PDB entry 8EL3 | X-ray diffraction, 1.57 A resolution | chains B and J of the 6 polymer chains in the assembly

[Chain B]
Name: Phycoerythrin550 beta subunit
Source organism: Hemiselmis andersenii
UniProt: U5T8W0 (U5T8W0_HEMAN); residues 1-177 here = UniProt positions 1-177
Sequence (177 residues; row label = number of the first residue in the row):
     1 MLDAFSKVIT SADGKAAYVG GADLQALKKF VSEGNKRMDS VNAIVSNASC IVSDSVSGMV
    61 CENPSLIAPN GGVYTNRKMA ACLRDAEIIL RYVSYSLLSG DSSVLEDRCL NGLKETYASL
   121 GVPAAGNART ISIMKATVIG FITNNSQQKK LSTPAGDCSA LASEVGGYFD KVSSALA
Differences from the reference sequence: conflict Val-172 (Glu in U5T8W0)
Swiss-Prot annotation at these positions:
  - binding site ((2R,3E)-phycoerythrobilin): Tyr-18, Lys-28, Asn-35, Asp-39, Cys-82, Arg-84, Asp-85, Asn-144, Pro-154, Gly-156, Cys-158
  - binding site (15,16-dihydrobiliverdin): Cys-50, Asp-54, Cys-61, Arg-129, Gln-148, Lys-149
Covalently attached groups: DiCys-(15,16)-Dihydrobiliverdin (AX9) linked to Cys-50, Cys-61; phycoerythrobilin (PEB) linked to Cys-82, Cys-158
Small-molecule neighbours:
  - DiCys-(15,16)-Dihydrobiliverdin (AX9): Ile-51, Asp-54, Ser-57, Gly-58, Glu-62, Arg-129, Ile-133, Ala-136, Thr-137, Gly-140, Phe-141, Asn-145, Ser-146, Gln-147, Gln-148, Lys-149
  - phycoerythrobilin (PEB), molecule 1: Leu-24, Lys-28, Asn-35, Lys-36, Met-38, Asp-39, Ser-40, Phe-141, Ile-142, Asn-144, Leu-151, Thr-153, Pro-154, Ala-155, Gly-156, Asp-157
  - phycoerythrobilin (PEB), molecule 2: Val-56, Met-59, Leu-66, Gly-72, Val-73, Arg-77, Lys-78, Ala-81, Arg-84, Asp-85, Ile-88, Ile-89, Tyr-92, Arg-108, Cys-109, Leu-113, Thr-116, Tyr-117, Leu-120, Val-122, Pro-123, Gly-126, Asn-127, Thr-130
  - phycoerythrobilin (PEB), molecule 3: Asn-76, Arg-77, Ala-80

[Chain J]
Name: Phycoerythrin alpha-1 subunit
Source organism: Hemiselmis andersenii
UniProt: U5TBU5 (PHEA1_HEMAN); residues 1-67 here correspond to UniProt positions 48-114 (UniProt number = residue number + 47)
Sequence (67 residues; row label = number of the first residue in the row):
     1 AMKKDSKAPC VEVFDERDGC KAAGTQKASG DDGFCVKVSM KAIGFNAAEA ASVTKNYGIK
    61 RFGAKSV
Unresolved in the structure: 65-67
Modified / non-standard residues: Lys-4 (5-hydroxylysine; LYZ)
Swiss-Prot annotation at these positions:
  - binding site ((2R,3E)-phycoerythrobilin): Asp-5, Ser-6, Glu-16, Arg-17, Cys-20, Thr-25, Lys-27, Ala-28, Lys-37
Covalently attached groups: phycoerythrobilin (PEB) linked to Cys-20
Small-molecule neighbours:
  - DiCys-(15,16)-Dihydrobiliverdin (AX9): Tyr-57, Gly-58, Ile-59, Lys-60, Arg-61, Phe-62, Gly-63, Ala-64
  - phycoerythrobilin (PEB), molecule 1: Met-2, Lys-3, Lys-4, Asp-5, Ser-6, Lys-7, Phe-45
  - phycoerythrobilin (PEB), molecule 2: Val-13, Phe-14, Asp-15, Arg-17, Phe-34, Cys-35, Val-36
  - phycoerythrobilin (PEB), molecule 3: Phe-14, Glu-16, Asp-18, Lys-21, Ala-22, Thr-25, Gln-26, Lys-27, Ala-28, Ser-29, Gly-30, Gly-33, Phe-34, Cys-35, Lys-37
  - phycoerythrobilin (PEB), molecule 4: Phe-45, Asn-46, Ala-47

[Chain B / chain J interface]
Pairs across the interface (12):
  Asn-76(B) / Asp-18(J)
  Arg-77(B) / Cys-20(J)
  Gln-147(B) / Ile-59(J)
  Gln-148(B) / Ile-59(J)
  Gln-148(B) / Arg-61(J)
  Lys-149(B) / Ser-52(J)
  Lys-149(B) / Asn-56(J)
  Lys-150(B) / Lys-55(J)
  Lys-150(B) / Asn-56(J)  hydrogen bond (backbone-side chain)
  Leu-151(B) / Lys-55(J)
  Ser-152(B) / Ala-51(J)
  Ser-152(B) / Lys-55(J)

[Summary]
The chain B/chain J interface involves 8 residues from each chain, with 1 hydrogen bond. The hydrogen-bonded
pair is Lys-150(B)/Asn-56(J). One phycoerythrobilin molecule is bound between chain B and chain J. Chain J
binds 4 copies of phycoerythrobilin and DiCys-(15,16)-Dihydrobiliverdin. Covalently linked
DiCys-(15,16)-Dihydrobiliverdin: at Cys-50(B).
Chain B is Phycoerythrin550 beta subunit and chain J is Phycoerythrin alpha-1 subunit, both from Hemiselmis
andersenii; the structure, Light harvesting phycobiliprotein HaPE555 from the cryptophyte Hemiselmis
andersenii CCMP644 in a loose interface filament, was determined by X-ray diffraction together with 7SSF,
7SUT, 8EL4, 8EL5 and 8EL6 from the same study.
